Entry 7GAT (solution NMR); this record covers chains B and A of the 3 polymer chains in the assembly.

Chain B:
Molecule: 13-nt DNA strand
Sequence (13 nucleotides; each row starts with the number of its first residue):
   101 CAGTGATAGAGAC

Chain A:
Name: Nitrogen regulatory protein area
Organism: Emericella nidulans
Notes: fragment: dna binding domain
UniProtKB: P17429 (AREA_EMENI); residues 1-66 here correspond to UniProt positions 662-727 (UniProt number = residue number + 661)
Sequence (66 residues; numbered 1 to 66; the number before each row is that of its first residue):
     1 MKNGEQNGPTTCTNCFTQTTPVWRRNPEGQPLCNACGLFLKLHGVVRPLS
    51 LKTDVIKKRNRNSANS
Differences from the reference sequence: conflict Met1 (Thr662 in P17429); engineered mutation Val22 (Leu683 in P17429)
Metal / ion sites: Zn2+: Cys12, Cys15, Cys33, Cys36
What the authors report for this chain:
  - mutagenesis - L22V (30-fold): decreased binding to CGATAG

Chain B / chain A interface:
Residue-residue contacts - 8 pairs, chain B then chain A:
  DT104(B) - Val22(A)  base contact
  DT104(B) - Trp23(A)  phosphate contact
  DT104(B) - Arg24(A)  phosphate contact
  DT104(B) - Arg25(A)  phosphate contact
  DG105(B) - Arg24(A)  phosphate contact
  DA106(B) - Leu38(A)  base contact
  DG109(B) - Arg59(A)  base contact
  DA110(B) - Arg59(A)  sugar contact
Also at the interface, not in a pair above, chain B (7 interface residues in all): DG103, DG111
Also at the interface, not in a pair above, chain A (8 interface residues in all): Lys41, Lys57

In short:
7 residues of chain B face 8 of chain A across their interface. Cys12(A), Cys15(A), Cys33(A) and Cys36(A)
coordinate Zn2+. From the paper: L22V of chain A reduces binding to CGATAG.
Here chain B is a 13-nt DNA strand and chain A is Nitrogen regulatory protein area (Emericella nidulans).
Entry 7GAT (Solution NMR structure of the L22V mutant DNA binding domain of area complexed to a 13 ...) was
determined by solution NMR, deposited together with 6GAT.
